Entry 7YV9 (electron microscopy, 4.78 A resolution (low resolution: residue-level contacts below are approximate; hydrogen-bond / salt-bridge calls are withheld)); this record covers chains A and C of the 16 polymer chains in the assembly.

[Chain A]
Name: Unconventional myosin-Va
Source organism: Mus musculus
UniProt: D3YZ62 (D3YZ62_MOUSE); residues 1-1828 here = UniProt positions 1-1828
Sequence (1828 residues; each row starts with the number of its first residue):
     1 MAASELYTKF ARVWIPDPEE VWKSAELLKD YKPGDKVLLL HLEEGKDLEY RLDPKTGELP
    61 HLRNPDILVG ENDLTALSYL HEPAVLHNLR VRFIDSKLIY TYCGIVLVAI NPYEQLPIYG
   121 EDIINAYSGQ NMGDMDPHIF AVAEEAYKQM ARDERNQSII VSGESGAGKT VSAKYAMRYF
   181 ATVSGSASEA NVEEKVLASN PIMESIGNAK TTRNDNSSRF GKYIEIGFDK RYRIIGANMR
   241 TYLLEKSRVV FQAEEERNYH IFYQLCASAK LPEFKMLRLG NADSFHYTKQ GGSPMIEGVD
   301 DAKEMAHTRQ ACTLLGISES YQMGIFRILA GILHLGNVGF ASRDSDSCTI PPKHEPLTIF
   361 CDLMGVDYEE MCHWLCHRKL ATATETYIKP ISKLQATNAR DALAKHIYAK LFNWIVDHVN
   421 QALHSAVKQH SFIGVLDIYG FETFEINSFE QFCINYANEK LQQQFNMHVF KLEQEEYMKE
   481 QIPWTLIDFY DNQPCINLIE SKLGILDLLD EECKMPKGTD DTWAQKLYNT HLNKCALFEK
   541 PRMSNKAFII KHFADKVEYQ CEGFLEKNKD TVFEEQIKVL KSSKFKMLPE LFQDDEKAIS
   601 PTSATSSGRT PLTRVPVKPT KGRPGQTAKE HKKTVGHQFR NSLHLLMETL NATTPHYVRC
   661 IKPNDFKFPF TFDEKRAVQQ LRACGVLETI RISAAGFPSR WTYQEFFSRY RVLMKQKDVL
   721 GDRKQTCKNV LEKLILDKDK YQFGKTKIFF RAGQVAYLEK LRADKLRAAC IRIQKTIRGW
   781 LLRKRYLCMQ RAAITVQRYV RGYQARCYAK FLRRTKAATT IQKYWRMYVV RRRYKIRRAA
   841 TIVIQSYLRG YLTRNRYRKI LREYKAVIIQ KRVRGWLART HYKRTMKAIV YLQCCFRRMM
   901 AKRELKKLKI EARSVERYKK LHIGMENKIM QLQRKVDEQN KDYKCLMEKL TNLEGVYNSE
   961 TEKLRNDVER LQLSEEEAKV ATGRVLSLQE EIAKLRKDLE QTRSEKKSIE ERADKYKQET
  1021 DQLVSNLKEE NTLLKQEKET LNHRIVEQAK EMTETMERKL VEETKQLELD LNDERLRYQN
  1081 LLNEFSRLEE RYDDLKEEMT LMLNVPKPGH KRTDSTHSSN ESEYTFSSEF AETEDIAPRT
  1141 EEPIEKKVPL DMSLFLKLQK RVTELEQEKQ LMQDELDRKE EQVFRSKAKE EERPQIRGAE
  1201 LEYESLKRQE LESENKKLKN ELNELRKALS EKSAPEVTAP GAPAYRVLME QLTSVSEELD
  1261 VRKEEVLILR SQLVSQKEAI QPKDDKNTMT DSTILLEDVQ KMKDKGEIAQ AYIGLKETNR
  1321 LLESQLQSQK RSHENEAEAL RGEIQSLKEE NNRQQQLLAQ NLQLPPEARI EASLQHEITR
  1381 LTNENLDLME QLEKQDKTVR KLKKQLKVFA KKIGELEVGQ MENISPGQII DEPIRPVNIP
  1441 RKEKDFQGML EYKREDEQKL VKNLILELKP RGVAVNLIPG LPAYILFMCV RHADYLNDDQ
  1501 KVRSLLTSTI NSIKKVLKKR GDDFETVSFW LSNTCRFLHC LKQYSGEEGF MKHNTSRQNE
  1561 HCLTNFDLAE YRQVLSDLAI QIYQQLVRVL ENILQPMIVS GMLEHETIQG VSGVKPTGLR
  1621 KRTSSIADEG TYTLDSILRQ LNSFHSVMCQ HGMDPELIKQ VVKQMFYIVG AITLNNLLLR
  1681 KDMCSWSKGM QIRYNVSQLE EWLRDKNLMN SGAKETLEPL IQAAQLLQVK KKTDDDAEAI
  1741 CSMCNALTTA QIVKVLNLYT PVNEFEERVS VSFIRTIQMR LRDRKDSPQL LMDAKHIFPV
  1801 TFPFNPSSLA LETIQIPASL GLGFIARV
Unresolved in the structure: 1-2, 597-627, 1101-1828
From the paper describing this entry:
  - mutagenesis - V1437F: increased binding to GTD
  - mutagenesis - V1437F: decreased catalytic activity
  - mutagenesis - E1089K, V1437Q: increased catalytic activity on Rab11a
  - mutagenesis - D134K/D136K, E926K, M930Q, W1686Q: increased catalytic activity

[Chain C]
Name: Calmodulin-1
Source organism: Mus musculus
UniProt: P0DP26 (CALM1_MOUSE); residues 1-149 here = UniProt positions 1-149
Sequence (149 residues; row label = number of the first residue in the row):
     1 MADQLTEEQI AEFKEAFSLF DKDGDGTITT KQLGTVMRSL GQNPTEAELQ DMINEVDADG
    61 NGTIDFPQFL TMMARKMKDT DSEEEIREAF RVFDKDGNGY ISAAQLRHVM TNLGEKLTDE
   121 EVDEMIREAD IDGDGQVNYE QFVQMMTAK
Unresolved in the structure: 1-2
Construct notes: engineered mutation Q32 (Glu in P0DP26), Q68 (Glu in P0DP26), Q105 (Glu in P0DP26), Q141 (Glu in P0DP26)
Swiss-Prot annotation at these positions:
  - binding site (Ca(2+)): D21, D23, D25, T27, D57, D59, N61, T63, D94, D96, N98, Y100, D130, D132, D134, Q136
  - modified residue: A2 (N-acetylalanine), K22 (N6-acetyllysine), T45 (Phosphothreonine), S82 (Phosphoserine), K95 (N6-acetyllysine), Y100 (Phosphotyrosine), S102 (Phosphoserine), T111 (Phosphothreonine), K116 (N6,N6,N6-trimethyllysine), Y139 (Phosphotyrosine)
  - cross-link: K22 (Glycyl lysine isopeptide (Lys-Gly) (interchain with G-Cter in SUMO2))

[Interface between chain A and chain C]
Contacting residue pairs - 59 pairs, chain A then chain C:
  M789(A) - V92(C)
  Q790(A) - L113(C)
  A792(A) - A89(C)
  A792(A) - V92(C)
  A792(A) - F93(C)
  A793(A) - F93(C)
  A793(A) - V109(C)
  A793(A) - L113(C)
  T795(A) - A89(C)
  V796(A) - A89(C)
  V796(A) - F90(C)
  V796(A) - F93(C)
  Q797(A) - V109(C)
  Q797(A) - M110(C)
  Q797(A) - L113(C)
  Q797(A) - E115(C)
  Q797(A) - L117(C)
  R798(A) - N43(C)
  R798(A) - P44(C)
  R798(A) - T45(C)
  R798(A) - D81(C)
  R798(A) - E85(C)
  Y799(A) - N43(C)
  Y799(A) - D81(C)
  Y799(A) - S82(C)
  Y799(A) - E85(C)
  Y799(A) - I86(C)
  V800(A) - M125(C)
  R801(A) - R38(C)
  R801(A) - E46(C)
  R801(A) - E115(C)
  R801(A) - L117(C)
  R801(A) - E121(C)
  G802(A) - R38(C)
  G802(A) - N43(C)
  Y803(A) - M125(C)
  Y803(A) - E128(C)
  Y803(A) - M146(C)
  Y803(A) - K149(C)
  Q804(A) - E121(C)
  Q804(A) - E124(C)
  Q804(A) - M125(C)
  A805(A) - T35(C)
  A805(A) - R38(C)
  A805(A) - S39(C)
  R806(A) - R38(C)
  R806(A) - S39(C)
  R806(A) - L40(C)
  R806(A) - G41(C)
  R806(A) - K149(C)
  Y808(A) - F20(C)
  A809(A) - L19(C)
  A809(A) - S39(C)
  K810(A) - K149(C)
  L812(A) - L19(C)
  L812(A) - F20(C)
  R813(A) - E12(C)
  R813(A) - E15(C)
  R813(A) - L19(C)
Other interface residues (no listed pair), chain A (24 interface residues in all): C788, I794, K816
Other interface residues (no listed pair), chain C (35 interface residues in all): T80, F142, M145

[Summary]
The interface between chain A and chain C involves 24 residues on one side and 35 on the other. From the
paper: D134K/D136K, E926K and M930Q of chain A, among others, increase catalytic activity; E1089K and V1437Q
of chain A increase catalytic activity on Rab11a; 7 substitutions were tested in all.
Here chain A is Unconventional myosin-Va and chain C is Calmodulin-1, both from Mus musculus. Entry 7YV9
(Cryo-EM structure of full-length Myosin Va in the autoinhibited state) was determined by electron microscopy.
